PDB entry 4U7W | X-ray diffraction, 1.90 A resolution | chains A and B

[Chain A (and B)]
Name: MxaA
Source organism: Stigmatella aurantiaca
Notes: chain B of this document is another copy of the same molecule, construct and numbering; everything in this record applies to it too
UniProtKB: Q93TX2 (Q93TX2_STIAU); residue numbers follow UniProt; this construct covers 1115-1513
Sequence (420 residues; numbered 1094 to 1513; the number before each row is that of its first residue):
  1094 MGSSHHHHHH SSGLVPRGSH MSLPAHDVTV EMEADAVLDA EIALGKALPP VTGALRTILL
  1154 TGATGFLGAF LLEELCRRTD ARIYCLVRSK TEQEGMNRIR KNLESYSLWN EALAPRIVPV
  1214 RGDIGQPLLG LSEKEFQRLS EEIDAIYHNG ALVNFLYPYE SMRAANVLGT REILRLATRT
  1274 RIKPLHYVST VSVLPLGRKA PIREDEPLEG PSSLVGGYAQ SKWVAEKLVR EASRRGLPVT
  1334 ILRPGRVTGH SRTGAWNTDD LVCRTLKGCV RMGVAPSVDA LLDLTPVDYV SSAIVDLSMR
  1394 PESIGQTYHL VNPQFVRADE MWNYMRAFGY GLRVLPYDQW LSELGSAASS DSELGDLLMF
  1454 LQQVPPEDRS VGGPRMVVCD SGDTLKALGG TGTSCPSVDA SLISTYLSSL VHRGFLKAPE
Unresolved in the structure: 1094-1119, 1185, 1458-1460 (chain B: 1094-1119)
Construct notes: initiating methionine (1094); expression tag (1095-1114)
Modified residues: Mse1094, Mse1114 (selenomethionine); Mse1125, Mse1189, Mse1255, Mse1365, Mse1392, Mse1414, Mse1418, Mse1452, Mse1469 (selenomethionine; parent Met)
Small-molecule neighbours: NADPH (NDP; NADPH dihydro-nicotinamide-adenine-dinucleotide phosphate): Gly1155, Ala1156, Thr1157, Gly1158, Phe1159, Leu1160, Gly1161, Leu1179, Arg1181, Arg1191, Gly1215, Asp1216, Ile1217, Gly1218, Asn1242, Gly1243, Ala1244, Leu1245, Val1246, Ala1258, Val1281, Ser1282, Thr1283, Tyr1311, Lys1315, Pro1337, Gly1338, Arg1339, Val1340
What the authors report for this chain:
  - catalytic residues: Thr1283, Tyr1311, Lys1315
  - binding site for NADPH: Gly1155, Thr1157, Gly1158, Leu1160, Gly1161, Arg1181, Arg1191, Tyr1311, Lys1315, Gly1338
  - contacts within the chain: Arg1426-Glu1436 (salt bridge), Arg1364-Asp1444 (salt bridge) (from molecular simulation)
  - binding site for NADPH: Thr1283, Arg1339 (from molecular simulation)
  - mutagenesis - F1248N, Y1430F, R1468A: decreased catalytic activity
  - mutagenesis - R1339A (6.2-fold): increased catalytic activity

[Interface between chain A and chain B]
Contacting residue pairs (18; chain A residue first):
  Leu1249(A) with Mse1452(B)
  Tyr1250(A) with Ala1441(B), hydrogen bond (side chain-backbone); Gly1448(B)
  Pro1251(A) with Leu1451(B)
  Glu1253(A) with Ser1439(B)
  Ser1254(A) with Gly1438(B), hydrogen bond (side chain-backbone); Ser1442(B); Leu1451(B)
  Ser1435(A) with Glu1253(B), hydrogen bond
  Gly1438(A) with Ser1254(B), hydrogen bond (backbone-side chain)
  Ser1439(A) with Glu1253(B)
  Ser1442(A) with Ser1254(B)
  Gly1448(A) with Tyr1250(B)
  Leu1451(A) with Pro1251(B); Ser1254(B)
  Mse1452(A) with Leu1249(B)
  Gln1455(A) with Pro1251(B)
  Gln1456(A) with Gln1456(B)
Interface residues without a listed pair, chain A (16 interface residues in all): Leu1245, Ala1441
Interface residues without a listed pair, chain B (18 interface residues in all): Leu1245, Ser1435, Asp1444, Ser1445, Gln1455

[Overview]
Chain A and chain B form an interface of 16 and 18 residues respectively; the contacts include 4 hydrogen
bonds. Polar contacts include Tyr1250(A)-Ala1441(B), Ser1254(A)-Gly1438(B) and Ser1435(A)-Glu1253(B). Bound to
chain A: NADPH. From the paper: catalytic residues Thr1283(A), Tyr1311(A) and Lys1315(A); F1248N, Y1430F and
R1468A of chain A reduce catalytic activity.
Both chains are MxaA (Stigmatella aurantiaca). Entry 4U7W (The crystal structure of the terminal R domain from
the myxalamid PKS-NRPS biosynthetic pathway) was determined by X-ray diffraction together with 4W4T from the
same study.
